Entry 8GZH (electron microscopy, 2.96 A resolution); this record covers chains F and 1 of the 10 polymer chains in the assembly.

[Chain F]
Protein: RNA polymerase sigma factor SigA
Source organism: Synechocystis sp. PCC 6803
UniProt: P74565 (SIGA_SYNY3); numbering as in UniProt (aligned over 1-425)
Sequence (429 residues; each row starts with the number of its first residue; numbers below 1 keep their minus sign (Gly-3 is residue -3)):
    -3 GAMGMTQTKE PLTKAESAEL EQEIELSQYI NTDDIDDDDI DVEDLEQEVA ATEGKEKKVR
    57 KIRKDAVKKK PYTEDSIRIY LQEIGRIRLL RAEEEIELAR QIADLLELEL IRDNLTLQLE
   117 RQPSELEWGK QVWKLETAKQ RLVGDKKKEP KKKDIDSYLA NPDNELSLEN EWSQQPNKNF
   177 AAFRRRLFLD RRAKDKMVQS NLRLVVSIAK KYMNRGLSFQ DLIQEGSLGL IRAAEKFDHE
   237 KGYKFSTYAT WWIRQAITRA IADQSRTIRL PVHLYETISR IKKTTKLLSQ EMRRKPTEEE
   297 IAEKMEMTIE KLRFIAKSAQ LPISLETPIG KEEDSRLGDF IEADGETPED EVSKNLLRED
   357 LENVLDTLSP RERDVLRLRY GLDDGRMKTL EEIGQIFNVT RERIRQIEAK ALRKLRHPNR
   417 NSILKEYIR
Not modelled in the structure: -3 to 66, 128-172
Sequence notes: expression tag (-3 to 0)

[Chain 1]
Molecule: Nontemplate strand DNA
Sequence (67 nucleotides; numbered 1 to 67; the number before each row is that of its first residue):
     1 GCTTGACAAG GCCCGTCCGT TATGGTATAA TGGAGGCTGT CACGGATGCA GGTGGCTGGT
    61 TCTCGCG
Not modelled in the structure: 51-67

[Interface between chain F and chain 1]
Residue-residue contacts (61):
  Asp71(F) - DG33(1)  hydrogen bond to the base
  Ile73(F) - DG33(1)  base contact
  Arg74(F) - DG33(1)  base contact
  Leu77(F) - DG32(1)  sugar contact
  Leu77(F) - DG33(1)  base contact
  Gly81(F) - DG32(1)  base contact
  Leu85(F) - DT31(1)  base contact
  Glu91(F) - DT31(1)  base contact
  Ser196(F) - DT31(1)  base contact
  Asn197(F) - DT31(1)  hydrogen bond to the base
  Arg199(F) - DT31(1)  base contact
  Arg199(F) - DG32(1)  hydrogen bond to the base
  Leu200(F) - DT31(1)  hydrogen bond to the base
  Ser203(F) - DT31(1)  sugar contact
  Lys206(F) - DG33(1)  sugar contact
  Lys206(F) - DA34(1)  phosphate contact
  Phe215(F) - DG33(1)  sugar contact
  Arg228(F) - DG25(1)  salt bridge to the phosphate
  Lys232(F) - DG25(1)  salt bridge to the phosphate
  Lys232(F) - DA27(1)  base contact
  Phe233(F) - DA27(1)  base contact
  Asp234(F) - DA27(1)  hydrogen bond to the base
  Lys237(F) - DA27(1)  hydrogen bond to the base
  Tyr239(F) - DA27(1)  sugar contact
  Tyr239(F) - DT28(1)  sugar contact
  Tyr239(F) - DA29(1)  phosphate contact
  Lys240(F) - DA29(1)  hydrogen bond to the phosphate
  Lys240(F) - DA30(1)  salt bridge to the phosphate
  Ser242(F) - DA30(1)  hydrogen bond to the phosphate
  Ser242(F) - DT31(1)  hydrogen bond to the base
  Thr243(F) - DA29(1)  base contact
  Thr243(F) - DA30(1)  base contact
  Tyr244(F) - DT26(1)  hydrogen bond to the phosphate
  Tyr244(F) - DA27(1)  stacking on the base
  Thr246(F) - DA30(1)  hydrogen bond to the base
  Trp247(F) - DT26(1)  base contact
  Trp247(F) - DA27(1)  sugar contact
  Trp248(F) - DG25(1)  phosphate contact
  Trp248(F) - DT26(1)  phosphate contact
  Arg250(F) - DA30(1)  base contact
  Gln251(F) - DG25(1)  hydrogen bond to the base
  Gln251(F) - DT26(1)  base contact
  Arg255(F) - DT23(1)  base contact
  Arg255(F) - DG24(1)  hydrogen bond to the base
  Arg255(F) - DG25(1)  hydrogen bond to the base
  Arg265(F) - DA22(1)  salt bridge to the phosphate
  Pro267(F) - DT21(1)  phosphate contact
  Pro267(F) - DA22(1)  phosphate contact
  Val268(F) - DT23(1)  base contact
  His269(F) - DT20(1)  sugar contact
  His269(F) - DT21(1)  salt bridge to the phosphate
  Lys307(F) - DT20(1)  phosphate contact
  Arg367(F) - DC2(1)  salt bridge to the phosphate
  Val395(F) - DC2(1)  phosphate contact
  Val395(F) - DT3(1)  phosphate contact
  Thr396(F) - DT3(1)  hydrogen bond to the phosphate
  Glu398(F) - DT3(1)  base contact
  Glu398(F) - DT4(1)  base contact
  Arg399(F) - DC2(1)  salt bridge to the phosphate
  Gln402(F) - DC2(1)  base contact
  Gln402(F) - DT3(1)  base contact
Other interface residues (no listed pair), chain F (46 interface residues in all): Gln78, Ile80, Leu198, Val202, Met209
Other interface residues (no listed pair), chain 1 (21 interface residues in all): DG1, DG5, DG35

[Summary]
46 residues of chain F face 21 of chain 1 across their interface; the contacts include 15 hydrogen bonds, 7
salt bridges and 1 aromatic stacking contact. Polar contacts include Asp71(F)-DG33(1), Asn197(F)-DT31(1) and
Arg199(F)-DG32(1).
Here chain F is RNA polymerase sigma factor SigA (Synechocystis sp. PCC 6803) and chain 1 is Nontemplate
strand DNA. Entry 8GZH (Cryo-EM structure of Synechocystis sp. PCC 6803 CTP-bound RPitc) was determined by
electron microscopy, deposited together with 8GZG and 8H02.
